Entry 1UHV (X-ray diffraction, 2.10 A resolution); this record covers chains C and D of the 4 polymer chains in the assembly.

== Chain C (and D) ==
Molecule: Beta-xylosidase
Organism: Thermoanaerobacterium saccharolyticum
Notes: EC 3.2.1.37; chain D of this document is another copy of the same molecule, construct and numbering; everything in this record applies to it too
Reference sequence: P36906 (XYNB_THESA); residues 1-500 here = UniProt positions 1-500
Chain sequence (500 residues; each row starts with the number of its first residue):
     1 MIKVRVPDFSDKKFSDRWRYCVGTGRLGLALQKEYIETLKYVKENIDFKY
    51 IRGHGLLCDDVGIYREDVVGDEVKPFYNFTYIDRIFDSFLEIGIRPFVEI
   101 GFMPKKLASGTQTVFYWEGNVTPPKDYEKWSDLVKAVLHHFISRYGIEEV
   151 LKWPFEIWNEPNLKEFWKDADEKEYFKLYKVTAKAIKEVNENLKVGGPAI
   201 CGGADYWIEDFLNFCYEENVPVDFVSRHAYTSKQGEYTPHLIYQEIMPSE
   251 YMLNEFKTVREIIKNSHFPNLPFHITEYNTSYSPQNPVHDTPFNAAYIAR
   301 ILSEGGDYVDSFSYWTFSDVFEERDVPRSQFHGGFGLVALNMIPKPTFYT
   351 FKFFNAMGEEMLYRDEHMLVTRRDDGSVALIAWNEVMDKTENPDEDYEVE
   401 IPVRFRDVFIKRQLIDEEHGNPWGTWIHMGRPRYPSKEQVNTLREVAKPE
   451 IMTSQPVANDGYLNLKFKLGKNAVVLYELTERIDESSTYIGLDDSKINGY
Covalent attachments: 1,5-anhydro-2-deoxy-2-fluoro-D-xylitol (DFX) linked to Glu277
Ligand contacts: 1,5-anhydro-2-deoxy-2-fluoro-D-xylitol (DFX): His54, Phe115, Asn159, Glu160, Phe166, His228, Tyr230, Tyr282, Trp315, Phe321, Glu323, Phe335

== Interface between chain C and chain D ==
Pairs across the interface (69):
  Leu31(C) with Gln32(D); Lys33(D), hydrogen bond (backbone-backbone)
  Gln32(C) with Leu31(D); Lys33(D); Tyr81(D), hydrogen bond; Arg84(D), hydrogen bond
  Lys33(C) with Leu31(D), hydrogen bond (backbone-backbone); Gln32(D); Lys33(D); Ile36(D)
  Glu34(C) with Arg84(D), salt bridge
  Ile36(C) with Lys33(D)
  Asp59(C) with Tyr116(D), hydrogen bond (backbone-side chain)
  Arg65(C) with Tyr116(D), hydrogen bond; Asp325(D), salt bridge; Arg328(D)
  Asp67(C) with Pro239(D); His240(D), salt bridge; Arg328(D), salt bridge
  Phe76(C) with His240(D); Arg328(D); Arg433(D); Tyr434(D)
  Tyr77(C) with Tyr434(D), hydrogen bond (backbone-side chain)
  Asn78(C) with Val326(D), hydrogen bond (side chain-backbone); Pro327(D), hydrogen bond (side chain-backbone); Arg328(D); Tyr434(D), hydrogen bond
  Phe79(C) with Tyr434(D), hydrogen bond (backbone-side chain)
  Thr80(C) with Pro327(D), hydrogen bond (side chain-backbone); Arg328(D); Tyr434(D)
  Tyr81(C) with Gln32(D), hydrogen bond; Glu322(D), hydrogen bond; Val326(D), hydrophobic
  Asp83(C) with Tyr434(D)
  Arg84(C) with Gln32(D), hydrogen bond; Glu34(D), salt bridge
  Tyr116(C) with Asp59(D), hydrogen bond (side chain-backbone); Arg65(D), hydrogen bond
  His140(C) with Tyr434(D)
  Arg144(C) with Tyr434(D), hydrogen bond (side chain-backbone); Pro435(D), hydrogen bond (side chain-backbone); Ser436(D)
  Pro239(C) with Asp67(D)
  His240(C) with Asp67(D), salt bridge; Phe76(D)
  Glu322(C) with Tyr81(D), hydrogen bond
  Asp325(C) with Arg65(D), salt bridge
  Val326(C) with Asn78(D), hydrogen bond (backbone-side chain); Tyr81(D), hydrophobic
  Pro327(C) with Asn78(D), hydrogen bond (backbone-side chain); Thr80(D), hydrogen bond (backbone-side chain)
  Arg328(C) with Arg65(D); Asp67(D), salt bridge; Phe76(D); Asn78(D); Thr80(D)
  Leu340(C) with Arg84(D)
  Arg433(C) with Phe76(D)
  Tyr434(C) with Phe76(D); Tyr77(D), hydrogen bond (side chain-backbone); Asn78(D), hydrogen bond; Phe79(D), hydrogen bond (side chain-backbone); Thr80(D); Asp83(D); His140(D); Arg144(D), hydrogen bond (backbone-side chain)
  Pro435(C) with Arg144(D), hydrogen bond (backbone-side chain)
Interface residues without a listed pair, chain C (39 interface residues in all): Lys40, Asp60, Val61, Val68, Val69, Asp87, Glu91, Ser329, Ser436
Interface residues without a listed pair, chain D (37 interface residues in all): Lys40, Asp60, Val68, Val69, Ser329, Leu340, Lys437

== Summary ==
The interface between chain C and chain D involves 39 residues on one side and 37 on the other, with 28
hydrogen bonds and 8 salt bridges. Polar contacts include Glu34(C)-Arg84(D), Arg65(C)-Asp325(D) and
Asp67(C)-His240(D). Covalently linked 1,5-anhydro-2-deoxy-2-fluoro-D-xylitol: at Glu277(C).
Both chains are Beta-xylosidase (Thermoanaerobacterium saccharolyticum). Entry 1UHV (Crystal structure of
beta-D-xylosidase from Thermoanaerobacterium saccharolyticum, a family 39 glycoside hydrolase) was determined
by X-ray diffraction together with 1PX8 from the same study.
